PDB entry 7ZL3 | electron microscopy, 3.20 A resolution | chains A and B of the 4 polymer chains in the assembly

Chain A:
Protein: Protein transport protein Sec61 subunit alpha
Organism: Ovis aries
Reference sequence: A0A6P3YN15 (A0A6P3YN15_SHEEP); aligned to UniProt positions 1-475 over residues 1-475 (the alignment contains insertions or deletions, so no single offset holds)
Chain sequence (475 residues; numbered 1 to 475; the number before each row is that of its first residue):
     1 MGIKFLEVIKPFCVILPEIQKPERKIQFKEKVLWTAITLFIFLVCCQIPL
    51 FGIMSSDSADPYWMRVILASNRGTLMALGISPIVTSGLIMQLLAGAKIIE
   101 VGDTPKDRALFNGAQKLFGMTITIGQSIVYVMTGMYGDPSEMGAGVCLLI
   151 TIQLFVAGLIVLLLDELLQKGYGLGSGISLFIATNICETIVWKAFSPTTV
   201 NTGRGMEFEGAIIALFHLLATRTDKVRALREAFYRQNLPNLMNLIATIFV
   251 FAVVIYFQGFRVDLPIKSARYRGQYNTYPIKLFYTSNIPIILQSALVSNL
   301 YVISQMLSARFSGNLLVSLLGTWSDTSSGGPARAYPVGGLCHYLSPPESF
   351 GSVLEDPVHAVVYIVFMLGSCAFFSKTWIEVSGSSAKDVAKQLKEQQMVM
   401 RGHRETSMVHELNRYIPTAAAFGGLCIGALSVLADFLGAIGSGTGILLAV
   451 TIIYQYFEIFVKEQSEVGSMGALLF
Not modelled in the structure: 1-10, 46-60, 97-103, 134-145, 220-227, 311-335, 466-475
Sequence notes: conflict Ala77 (Glu78 in A0A6P3YN15), His342 (Tyr343 in A0A6P3YN15), Val362 (Ala363 in A0A6P3YN15), Ile364 (Val365 in A0A6P3YN15)

Chain B:
Protein: Protein transport protein Sec61 subunit gamma
Organism: Ovis aries
Reference sequence: W5PP18 (W5PP18_SHEEP); residue numbers follow UniProt; this construct covers 1-68
Chain sequence (68 residues; each row starts with the number of its first residue):
     1 MDQVMQFVEPSRQFVKDSIRLVKRCTKPDRKEFQKIAMATAIGFAIMGFI
    51 GFFVKLIHIPINNIIVGG
Not modelled in the structure: 1-6, 64-68
Sequence notes: conflict Asp29 (Val in W5PP18)

Interface between chain A and chain B:
Contacting residue pairs (48):
  Phe40(A) with Ile50(B), hydrophobic; Val54(B), hydrophobic
  Leu43(A) with Ile50(B), hydrophobic; Val54(B)
  Cys45(A) with Val54(B); Lys55(B); His58(B), hydrogen bond; Ile61(B), hydrophobic
  Ile182(A) with Met47(B)
  Ala183(A) with Met47(B)
  Ile186(A) with Phe44(B), hydrophobic; Met47(B), hydrophobic; Gly48(B)
  Cys187(A) with Gly51(B)
  Thr189(A) with Phe44(B)
  Ile190(A) with Gly48(B); Phe49(B); Phe52(B)
  Val191(A) with Phe52(B), hydrophobic; Lys55(B)
  Lys193(A) with Phe52(B)
  Ala194(A) with Phe52(B), hydrophobic
  Phe195(A) with Lys55(B)
  Ile255(A) with Phe33(B), hydrophobic; Ala37(B), hydrophobic; Thr40(B)
  Tyr256(A) with Lys27(B); Pro28(B)
  Gly259(A) with Thr26(B); Pro28(B)
  Phe260(A) with Cys25(B); Lys27(B); Pro28(B)
  Arg261(A) with Cys25(B), hydrogen bond (backbone-side chain); Thr26(B), hydrogen bond (backbone-backbone)
  Val262(A) with Arg24(B); Cys25(B), hydrophobic
  Asp263(A) with Arg24(B)
  Tyr415(A) with Leu21(B), hydrophobic; Arg24(B), hydrogen bond
  Thr418(A) with Phe14(B); Asp17(B)
  Ala419(A) with Leu21(B), hydrophobic
  Ala421(A) with Phe14(B), hydrophobic
  Phe422(A) with Ser18(B); Val22(B), hydrophobic
  Leu425(A) with Phe14(B), hydrophobic
  Ile453(A) with Thr40(B)
Also at the interface, not in a pair above, chain A (32 interface residues in all): Thr198, Phe251, Ala252, Leu264, Phe457
Also at the interface, not in a pair above, chain B (26 interface residues in all): Ala39, Ile59

Overview:
The interface between chain A and chain B involves 32 residues on one side and 26 on the other, with 4
hydrogen bonds. Polar pairs include Cys45(A)-His58(B), Arg261(A)-Cys25(B) and Tyr415(A)-Arg24(B).
Chain A is Protein transport protein Sec61 subunit alpha and chain B is Protein transport protein Sec61
subunit gamma, both from Ovis aries; the structure, Signal peptide mimicry primes Sec61 for client-selective
inhibition, was determined by electron microscopy.
